6XBD - chains I and K of the 14 polymer chains in the assembly; structure by electron microscopy, 3.05 A resolution.

[Chain I]
Name: Phospholipid transport system ATP-binding protein MlaF
From: Escherichia coli DEC6A
Notes: EC 3.6.3.-
Reference sequence: H4UPQ0 (H4UPQ0_ECOLX); numbering as in UniProt (aligned over 1-269)
Amino-acid sequence (269 residues; row label = number of the first residue in the row):
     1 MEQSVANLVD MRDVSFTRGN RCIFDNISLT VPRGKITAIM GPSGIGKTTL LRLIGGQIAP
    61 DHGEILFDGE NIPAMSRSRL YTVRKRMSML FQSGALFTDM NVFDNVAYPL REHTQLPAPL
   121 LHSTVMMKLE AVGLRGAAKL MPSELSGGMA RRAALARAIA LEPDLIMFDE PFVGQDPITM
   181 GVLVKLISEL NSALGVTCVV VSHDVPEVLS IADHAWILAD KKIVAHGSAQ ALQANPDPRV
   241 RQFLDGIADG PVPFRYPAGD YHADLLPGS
Unresolved in the structure: 1-4, 268-269

[Chain K]
Name: Phospholipid ABC transporter-binding protein MlaB
From: Escherichia coli K-12
Reference sequence: H4UPP6 (H4UPP6_ECOLX); numbering as in UniProt (aligned over 1-97)
Amino-acid sequence (97 residues; row label = number of the first residue in the row):
     1 MSESLSWMQT GDTLALSGEL DQDVLLPLWE MREEAVKGIT CIDLSRVSRV DTGGLALLLH
    61 LIDLAKKQGN NVTLQGVNDK VYTLAKLYNL PADVLPR
Unresolved in the structure: 1-2

[How chain I and chain K interact]
Contacting residue pairs (28):
  L116(I) - L25(K)  hydrophobic
  P117(I) - W29(K)
  P119(I) - W29(K)  hydrophobic
  P119(I) - H60(K)
  L120(I) - L25(K)  hydrophobic
  L120(I) - W29(K)  hydrophobic
  L120(I) - A56(K)
  L120(I) - L57(K)
  L120(I) - H60(K)
  S123(I) - A56(K)
  S123(I) - H60(K)
  T124(I) - T52(K)
  T124(I) - A56(K)
  M127(I) - T52(K)
  M127(I) - A56(K)
  M127(I) - Y88(K)
  K128(I) - T52(K)  hydrogen bond
  K128(I) - Y88(K)  hydrogen bond
  E130(I) - Y88(K)
  E130(I) - N89(K)
  A131(I) - L87(K)
  A131(I) - Y88(K)  hydrophobic
  E162(I) - T52(K)  hydrogen bond
  E162(I) - Y88(K)
  L190(I) - L87(K)  hydrophobic
  A193(I) - L87(K)  hydrophobic
  L194(I) - L84(K)  hydrophobic
  L194(I) - L87(K)  hydrophobic
Other interface residues (no listed pair), chain I (17 interface residues in all): T114, Q115, E189
Other interface residues (no listed pair), chain K (17 interface residues in all): Q22, L26, D51, G53, L55, L59, L90

[Summary]
The chain I/chain K interface involves 17 residues from each chain, with 3 hydrogen bonds. Polar pairs include
K128(I)-T52(K), K128(I)-Y88(K) and E162(I)-T52(K).
Chain I is Phospholipid transport system ATP-binding protein MlaF (Escherichia coli DEC6A) and chain K is
Phospholipid ABC transporter-binding protein MlaB (Escherichia coli K-12); the structure, Cryo-EM structure of
MlaFEDB in nanodiscs with phospholipid substrates, was determined by electron microscopy.
